Entry 6MIY (X-ray diffraction, 2.75 A resolution); this record covers chains D and A of the 4 polymer chains in the assembly.

== Chain D ==
Name: Beta-chain, T cell receptor chain, T cell receptor beta constant 2, CHIMERIC PROTEIN
Source organism: Mus musculus
Reference sequence: chimeric construct of A2NTY6, A0N8J3, A0A5B9: residues 0-94 from A2NTY6 (A2NTY6_MOUSE) positions 29-123 (UniProt number = residue number + 29); residues 99-130 from A0N8J3 positions 96-127 (UniProt number = residue number - 3); residues 131-240 from A0A5B9 positions 19-128 (UniProt number = residue number - 112)
Amino-acid sequence (241 residues; numbered 0 to 240; the number before each row is that of its first residue; numbering starts at 0):
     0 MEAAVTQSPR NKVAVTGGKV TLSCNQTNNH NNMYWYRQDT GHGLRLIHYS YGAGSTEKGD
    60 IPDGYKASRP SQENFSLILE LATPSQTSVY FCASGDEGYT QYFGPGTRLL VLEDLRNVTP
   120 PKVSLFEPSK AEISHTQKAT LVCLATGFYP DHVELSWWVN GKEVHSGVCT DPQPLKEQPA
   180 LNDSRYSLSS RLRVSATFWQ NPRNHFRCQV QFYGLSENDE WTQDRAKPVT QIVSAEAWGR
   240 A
Not modelled in the structure: 0
Sequence notes: linker (95-98, 130); variant C168 (Ser56 in A0A5B9), S186 (Cys74 in A0A5B9)
Cystine bridges: C23-C91, C142-C207
Bound ions: Na+ near V163 (its only coordinating residue here)

== Chain A ==
Name: Antigen-presenting glycoprotein CD1d1
Source organism: Mus musculus
Reference sequence: A0A0R4J090 (A0A0R4J090_MOUSE); residues 1-279 here correspond to UniProt positions 19-297 (UniProt number = residue number + 18)
Amino-acid sequence (285 residues; each row starts with the number of its first residue):
     1 SEAQQKNYTF RCLQMSSFAN RSWSRTDSVV WLGDLQTHRW SNDSATISFT KPWSQGKLSN
    61 QQWEKLQHMF QVYRVSFTRD IQELVKMMSP KEDYPIEIQL SAGCEMYPGN ASESFLHVAF
   121 QGKYVVRFWG TSWQTVPGAP SWLDLPIKVL NADQGTSATV QMLLNDTCPL FVRGLLEAGK
   181 SDLEKQEKPV AWLSSVPSSA HGHRQLVCHV SGFYPKPVWV MWMRGDQEQQ GTHRGDFLPN
   241 ADETWYLQAT LDVEAGEEAG LACRVKHSSL GGQDIILYWH HHHHH
Not modelled in the structure: 1-5, 200-202, 280-285
Sequence notes: expression tag (280-285)
Cystine bridges: C104-C168, C208-C263
Covalent attachments: N-acetylglucosamine (NAG) linked to N20, N42; glycan linked to N165
Residues lining bound ligands: JTV (N-{(2S,3S,4R)-1-[(4-O-benzyl-alpha-D-galactopyranosyl)oxy]-3,4-dihydroxyoctadecan-2-yl}hexacosanamide): F10, C12, Q14, S28, V30, H38, W40, I47, W63, L66, M69, F70, Y73, S76, F77, D80, I81, L84, V85, I98, L100, A102, G103, L116, V118, F120, W133, W142, L143, L150, D153, G155, T156, T159, V160, L163, L164, T167, C168, F171

== Interface between chain D and chain A ==
Contacting residue pairs - 10 pairs, chain D then chain A:
  Y48(D) - E83(A)  hydrogen bond
  Y48(D) - K86(A)  hydrogen bond
  Y50(D) - E83(A)  hydrogen bond
  Y50(D) - K86(A)
  Y50(D) - M87(A)  hydrophobic
  E56(D) - R21(A)  salt bridge
  E56(D) - K86(A)
  E96(D) - K148(A)
  E96(D) - V149(A)
  E96(D) - A152(A)
Interface residues without a listed pair, chain D (7 interface residues in all): N30, S54, G97
Interface residues without a listed pair, chain A (8 interface residues in all): L145

== In short ==
7 residues of chain D and 8 residues of chain A are in contact, with 3 hydrogen bonds and 1 salt bridge. Polar
pairs include E56(D)-R21(A), Y48(D)-E83(A) and Y48(D)-K86(A). Bound to chain A: compound JTV. Covalently
linked N-acetylglucosamine: at N20(A) and N42(A).
Here chain D is Beta-chain, T cell receptor chain, T cell receptor beta constant 2, CHIMERIC PROTEIN and chain
A is Antigen-presenting glycoprotein CD1d1, both from Mus musculus. Entry 6MIY (Crystal structure of the
mCD1d/xxa (JJ239)/iNKTCR ternary complex) was determined by X-ray diffraction (same publication as 6MIV, 6MJ4,
6MJ6, 6MJA, 6MJI, 6MJJ and 6MJQ).
